Entry 4N9H (X-ray diffraction, 2.20 A resolution); this record covers chains A and B.

== Chain A (and B) ==
Name: Catabolite gene activator
From: Escherichia coli
Notes: chain B of this document is another copy of the same molecule, construct and numbering; everything in this record applies to it too
UniProt: C3SQJ7 (C3SQJ7_ECOLX); residues 0-209 here correspond to UniProt positions 1-210 (UniProt number = residue number + 1)
Chain sequence (210 residues; numbered 0 to 209; the number before each row is that of its first residue; numbering starts at 0):
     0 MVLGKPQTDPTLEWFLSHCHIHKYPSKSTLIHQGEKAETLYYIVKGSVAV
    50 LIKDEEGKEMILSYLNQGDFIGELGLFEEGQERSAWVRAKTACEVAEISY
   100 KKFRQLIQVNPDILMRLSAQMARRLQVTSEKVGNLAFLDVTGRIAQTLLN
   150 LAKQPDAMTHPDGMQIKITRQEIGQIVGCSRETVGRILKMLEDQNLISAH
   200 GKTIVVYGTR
Disordered / not traced: 0-8
Modified residues: Mse0 (selenomethionine); Mse59, Mse114, Mse120, Mse157, Mse163, Mse189 (selenomethionine; parent Met)

== Chain A / chain B interface ==
Residue-residue contacts - 67 pairs, chain A then chain B:
  Mse59(A) - Gly132(B)
  Mse59(A) - Asn133(B)
  Leu61(A) - Val131(B)  hydrophobic
  Leu73(A) - Ala121(B)  hydrophobic
  Leu73(A) - Gln125(B)
  Phe76(A) - Mse114(B)
  Phe76(A) - Ser117(B)
  Phe76(A) - Ala118(B)  hydrophobic
  Phe76(A) - Ala121(B)  hydrophobic
  Glu77(A) - Gln125(B)  hydrogen bond
  Ile106(A) - Pro110(B)
  Gln107(A) - Pro110(B)
  Pro110(A) - Ile106(B)
  Pro110(A) - Gln107(B)
  Pro110(A) - Pro110(B)  hydrophobic
  Leu113(A) - Leu113(B)  hydrophobic
  Leu113(A) - Mse114(B)  hydrophobic
  Mse114(A) - Phe76(B)  hydrophobic
  Mse114(A) - Arg103(B)
  Mse114(A) - Leu113(B)
  Ser117(A) - Phe76(B)
  Ser117(A) - Leu113(B)
  Ser117(A) - Ser117(B)  hydrogen bond
  Ala118(A) - Phe76(B)
  Mse120(A) - Ala121(B)  hydrophobic
  Mse120(A) - Leu124(B)  hydrophobic
  Ala121(A) - Leu73(B)  hydrophobic
  Ala121(A) - Phe76(B)  hydrophobic
  Arg123(A) - Leu124(B)
  Leu124(A) - Leu73(B)  hydrophobic
  Leu124(A) - Mse120(B)  hydrophobic
  Leu124(A) - Arg123(B)
  Leu124(A) - Leu124(B)  hydrophobic
  Gln125(A) - Glu77(B)  hydrogen bond
  Thr127(A) - Thr127(B)
  Ser128(A) - Lys130(B)  hydrogen bond (backbone-side chain)
  Glu129(A) - Arg123(B)  salt bridge
  Glu129(A) - Thr127(B)
  Glu129(A) - Gln193(B)
  Val131(A) - Lys130(B)
  Val131(A) - Gln193(B)
  Gly132(A) - Leu195(B)
  Asn133(A) - Leu195(B)
  Leu134(A) - Ala144(B)
  Leu134(A) - Leu148(B)  hydrophobic
  Leu134(A) - Val205(B)  hydrophobic
  Ala135(A) - Leu148(B)
  Leu137(A) - Gly141(B)
  Leu137(A) - Leu190(B)  hydrophobic
  Leu137(A) - Leu195(B)  hydrophobic
  Asp138(A) - Gly141(B)
  Asp138(A) - Gln145(B)
  Gly141(A) - Leu137(B)
  Gly141(A) - Asp138(B)
  Gly141(A) - Gly141(B)
  Arg142(A) - Gln145(B)
  Ala144(A) - Leu134(B)  hydrophobic
  Gln145(A) - Asp138(B)  hydrogen bond
  Gln145(A) - Arg142(B)
  Leu148(A) - Leu134(B)  hydrophobic
  Leu148(A) - Ala135(B)
  Arg185(A) - Glu54(B)  salt bridge
  Leu190(A) - Leu134(B)  hydrophobic
  Leu190(A) - Leu137(B)  hydrophobic
  Leu195(A) - Gly132(B)
  Leu195(A) - Leu137(B)  hydrophobic
  Val205(A) - Leu134(B)  hydrophobic
Other interface residues (no listed pair), chain A (41 interface residues in all): Leu75, Lys130, Thr140, Gln193, Ile196
Other interface residues (no listed pair), chain B (41 interface residues in all): Leu75, Asn109, Asp111, Ser128, Thr140, Ile196

== In short ==
Chain A and chain B each contribute 41 residues to their interface, with 5 hydrogen bonds and 2 salt bridges.
Among the polar pairs are Glu129(A)-Arg123(B), Arg185(A)-Glu54(B) and Glu77(A)-Gln125(B).
Chain A and chain B are both Catabolite gene activator (Escherichia coli); the structure, Crystal structure of
Transcription regulation Protein CRP, was determined by X-ray diffraction, deposited together with 4N9I.
